Entry 6BSJ (X-ray diffraction, 2.89 A resolution); this record covers chains A and D of the 4 polymer chains in the assembly.

# Chain A
Molecule: Reverse transcriptase P66 subunit
From: Human immunodeficiency virus 1
UniProt: Q74085 (Q74085_9HIV1); residues 1-557 here correspond to UniProt positions 168-724 (UniProt number = residue number + 167)
Amino-acid sequence (558 residues; numbered 0 to 557; the number before each row is that of its first residue; numbering starts at 0):
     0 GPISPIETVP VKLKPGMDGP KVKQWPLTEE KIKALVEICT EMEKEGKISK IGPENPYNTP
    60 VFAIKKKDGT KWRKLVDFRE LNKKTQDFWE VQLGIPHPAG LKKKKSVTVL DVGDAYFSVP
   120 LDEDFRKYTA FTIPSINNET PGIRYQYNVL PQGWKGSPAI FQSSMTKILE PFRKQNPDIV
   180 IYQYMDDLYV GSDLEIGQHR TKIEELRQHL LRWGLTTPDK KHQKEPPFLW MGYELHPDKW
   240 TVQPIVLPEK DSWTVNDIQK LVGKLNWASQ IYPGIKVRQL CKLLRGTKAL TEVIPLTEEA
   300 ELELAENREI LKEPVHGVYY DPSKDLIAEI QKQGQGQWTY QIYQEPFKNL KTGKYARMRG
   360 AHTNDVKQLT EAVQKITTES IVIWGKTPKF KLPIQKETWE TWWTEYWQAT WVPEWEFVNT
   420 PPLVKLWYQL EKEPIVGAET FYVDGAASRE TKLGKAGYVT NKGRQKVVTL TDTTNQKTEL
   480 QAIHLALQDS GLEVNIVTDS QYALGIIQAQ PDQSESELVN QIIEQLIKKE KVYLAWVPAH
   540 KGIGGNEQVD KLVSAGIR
Disordered / not traced: 0-3, 62-72
Differences from the reference sequence: expression tag (0); conflict Gly-68 (Ser235 in Q74085), Lys-83 (Arg250 in Q74085), Met-357 (Thr524 in Q74085), Val-411 (Ile578 in Q74085), Lys-461 (Arg628 in Q74085), His-483 (Tyr650 in Q74085), Gln-512 (Lys679 in Q74085)
Metal / ion sites: Ca2+: Asp-443, Glu-478, Asp-498
Small-molecule neighbours: dmp-266 (EFZ; (-)-6-chloro-4-cyclopropylethynyl-4-trifluoromethyl-1,4-dihydro-2H-3,1-benzoxazin-2-one): Leu-100, Lys-101, Lys-103, Val-106, Val-179, Tyr-181, Tyr-188, Val-189, Gly-190, Phe-227, Trp-229, Leu-234, His-235, Pro-236, Tyr-318

# Chain D
Molecule: 23-nt DNA strand
Sequence (23 nucleotides; numbered 2 to 24; the number before each row is that of its first residue):
     2 GTATGCCTAT AGTTATTGTG GCC
Small-molecule neighbours: tris(hydroxyethyl)aminomethane (TAM): DT5, DG6, DC7

# Interface between chain A and chain D
Pairs across the interface (21; chain A residue first):
  Gln-151(A) with DC24(D), phosphate contact
  Met-184(A) with DC23(D), phosphate contact; DC24(D), sugar contact
  Met-230(A) with DG21(D), sugar contact; DG22(D), phosphate contact
  Gly-231(A) with DG21(D), phosphate contact; DG22(D), hydrogen bond to the phosphate
  Gln-242(A) with DG22(D), phosphate contact
  Asn-255(A) with DT18(D), hydrogen bond to the phosphate; DG19(D), hydrogen bond to the phosphate
  Gln-258(A) with DT18(D), sugar contact; DG19(D), sugar contact
  Lys-259(A) with DG19(D), phosphate contact; DT20(D), phosphate contact
  Gly-262(A) with DT20(D), sugar contact
  Lys-263(A) with DT20(D), sugar contact
  Trp-266(A) with DG21(D), sugar contact
  Leu-289(A) with DT18(D), sugar contact
  Ala-360(A) with DA10(D), phosphate contact
  Arg-448(A) with DG6(D), hydrogen bond to the base; DC7(D), hydrogen bond to the sugar
Also at the interface, not in a pair above, chain A (18 interface residues in all): Lys-73, Tyr-115, Tyr-183, Gln-475
Also at the interface, not in a pair above, chain D (11 interface residues in all): DC8

# Overview
Chain A and chain D form an interface of 18 and 11 residues respectively; the contacts include 5 hydrogen
bonds. Polar contacts include Arg-448(A)/DG6(D), Arg-448(A)/DC7(D) and Gly-231(A)/DG22(D). Bound to chain A:
dmp-266. Ligands of chain D: tris(hydroxyethyl)aminomethane. Asp-443(A), Glu-478(A) and Asp-498(A) coordinate
Ca2+.
Chain A is Reverse transcriptase P66 subunit (Human immunodeficiency virus 1) and chain D is a 23-nt DNA
strand; the structure, Structure of HIV-1 RT complexed with an RNA/DNA hybrid sequence non-preferred for RNA
hydrolysis, was determined by X-ray diffraction, deposited together with 6BSG, 6BSH and 6BSI.
